PDB entry 9FBF | X-ray diffraction, 3.01 A resolution | chains A and B

[Chain A]
Protein: Vitamin D3 receptor A
Source organism: Danio rerio
UniProt: Q9PTN2 (VDRA_DANRE); numbering as in UniProt (aligned over 156-453)
Amino-acid sequence (302 residues; numbered 152 to 453; the number before each row is that of its first residue):
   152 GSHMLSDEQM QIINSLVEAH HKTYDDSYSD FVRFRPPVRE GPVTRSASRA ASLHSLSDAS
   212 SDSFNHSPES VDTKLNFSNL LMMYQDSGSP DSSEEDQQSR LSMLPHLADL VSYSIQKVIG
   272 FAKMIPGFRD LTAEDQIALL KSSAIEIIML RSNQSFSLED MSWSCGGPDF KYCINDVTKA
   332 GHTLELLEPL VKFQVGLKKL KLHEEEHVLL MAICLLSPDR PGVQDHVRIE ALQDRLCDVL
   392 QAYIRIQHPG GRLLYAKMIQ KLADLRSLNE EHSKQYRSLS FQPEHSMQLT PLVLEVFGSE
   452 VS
Unresolved in the structure: 152-153, 191-250, 453
Sequence notes: expression tag (152-155)
UniProt features mapped onto this chain:
  - region: Lys274 to Lys292 (Interaction with coactivator LXXLL motif)
  - motif: Pro442 to Ser450 (9aaTAD)
  - binding site (calcitriol): Tyr175, Ser265, Arg302, Ser306, His333, His423
Ligand contacts: A1IBM ((1R,3S,5Z)-5-[(2E)-2-[(1R,3AS,7AR)-7A-methyl-1-[(1S)-5-methyl-1-[(1R,2R)-2-(3-methyl-3-oxidanyl-butyl)cyclopropyl]-5-oxidanyl-hexyl]-2,3,3A,5,6,7-hexahydro-1H-inden-4-ylidene]ethylidene]-4-methylidene-cyclohexane-1,3-diol): Tyr175, Tyr179, Phe182, Leu255, Leu258, Leu261, Val262, Ser265, Ile296, Ile299, Met300, Arg302, Ser303, Ser306, Trp314, Cys316, Tyr323, Val328, Ala331, His333, Leu337, Leu338, Leu341, Leu419, Glu422, His423, Gln426, Tyr427, Leu430
Reported in the primary citation:
  - conformationally variable residues (loop rearrangement): Leu335, Glu336, Leu337
  - binding site for A1IBM: His333, His423

[Chain B]
Protein: Nuclear receptor coactivator 1
Notes: EC 2.3.1.48
UniProt: Q15788 (NCOA1_HUMAN); residue numbers follow UniProt; this construct covers 686-700
Amino-acid sequence (15 residues; each row starts with the number of its first residue):
   686 RHKILHRLLQ EGSPS
Unresolved in the structure: 696-700
UniProt features mapped onto this chain:
  - motif: Leu690 to Leu694 (LXXLL motif 4)
  - modified residue: Ser698 (Phosphoserine)
  - mutagenesis: Leu693 to Leu694 (Slightly affects interactions with steroid receptors. Abolishes interactions with steroid receptors; when associated with A-636; A-637; A-752 and A-753)

[How chain A and chain B interact]
Contacting residue pairs (23):
  Ile270(A) - Leu690(B)  hydrophobic
  Ile270(A) - Leu693(B)  hydrophobic
  Ile270(A) - Leu694(B)  hydrophobic
  Lys274(A) - Leu693(B)
  Lys274(A) - Leu694(B)
  Lys274(A) - Gln695(B)
  Arg280(A) - Leu694(B)  hydrogen bond (side chain-backbone)
  Arg280(A) - Gln695(B)
  Ala284(A) - His691(B)
  Gln287(A) - Leu694(B)
  Ile288(A) - Leu690(B)  hydrophobic
  Ile288(A) - His691(B)
  Lys292(A) - His687(B)
  Lys292(A) - Leu690(B)
  Pro442(A) - Ile689(B)  hydrophobic
  Glu446(A) - His687(B)
  Glu446(A) - Lys688(B)  hydrogen bond (side chain-backbone)
  Glu446(A) - Ile689(B)  hydrogen bond (side chain-backbone)
  Glu446(A) - Leu690(B)  hydrogen bond (side chain-backbone)
  Val447(A) - Leu690(B)  hydrophobic
  Glu451(A) - Arg686(B)  hydrogen bond (backbone-backbone)
  Glu451(A) - His687(B)
  Val452(A) - His687(B)
Other interface residues (no listed pair), chain A (16 interface residues in all): Gln267, Phe279, Leu291, Leu443

[Overview]
16 residues of chain A and 9 residues of chain B are in contact; the contacts include 5 hydrogen bonds. Polar
pairs include Arg280(A)-Leu694(B), Glu446(A)-Lys688(B) and Glu446(A)-Ile689(B). Bound to chain A: compound
A1IBM. From the paper: a binding site for A1IBM at His333(A) and His423(A); conformational variability at
Leu335(A), Glu336(A) and Leu337(A).
Chain A is Vitamin D3 receptor A (Danio rerio) and chain B is Nuclear receptor coactivator 1; the structure,
VDR complex with UG-481, was determined by X-ray diffraction, deposited together with 9EYR.
